PDB entry 8RT9 | electron microscopy, 2.97 A resolution | chains B and F of the 10 polymer chains in the assembly

[Chain B]
Name: TrwJ protein
From: Escherichia coli
UniProtKB: O50331 (O50331_ECOLX); the construct has insertions or renumbered stretches relative to UniProt, so the offset changes along the chain: 1-147 = UniProt 1-147; 151-229 = UniProt 148-226
Amino-acid sequence (229 residues; each row starts with the number of its first residue):
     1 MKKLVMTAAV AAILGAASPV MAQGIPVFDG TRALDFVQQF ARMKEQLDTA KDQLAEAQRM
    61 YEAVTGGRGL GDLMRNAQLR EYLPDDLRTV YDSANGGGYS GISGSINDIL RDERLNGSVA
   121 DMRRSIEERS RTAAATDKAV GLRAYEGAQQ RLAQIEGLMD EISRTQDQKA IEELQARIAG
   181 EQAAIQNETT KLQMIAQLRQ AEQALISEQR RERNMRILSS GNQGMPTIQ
Unresolved in the structure: 1-22
Differences from the reference sequence: conflict Ala-134 (Arg in O50331), Ala-135 (Thr in O50331), Leu-142 (Cys in O50331), Arg-143 (Gly in O50331), Ala-144 (Pro in O50331), Tyr-145 (Thr in O50331), Glu-146 (Lys in O50331), Arg-151 (His148 in O50331), Leu-152 (Ser149 in O50331), Ala-153 (Asn150 in O50331), Gln-154 (Ala151 in O50331), Ile-155 (Ser152 in O50331), Glu-156 (Arg153 in O50331), Gly-157 (Arg154 in O50331), Met-159 (Lys156 in O50331), Arg-216 (Pro213 in O50331); insertion (148-150)

[Chain F]
Name: TrwI protein
From: Escherichia coli
UniProtKB: O50333 (O50333_ECOLX); numbering as in UniProt (aligned over 1-342)
Amino-acid sequence (342 residues; numbered 1 to 342; the number before each row is that of its first residue):
     1 MAFELFTPLF NKIDQTTATY VTDISSRAIA AITPVVSVGL TLGFITYGWL IIRGAVEMPV
    61 AEFLNRCLRI GIIVSIALAG GLYQGEIANA ITTVPDELAS ALLGNPTQGA SAAALVDQSA
   121 QQGFDRASEA FEEAGFFSSD GLLYGLFGII ILLATGLLAA IGGAFLLLAK IALALLAGLG
   181 PLFILALIWQ PTHRFFDQWA QQVLNYGLLI VLFAAVFGLL MQIFGSYMAD LRFDGAQNVA
   241 YAIGGSVILS IVSIVLLMQL PSIASGLAGG IGLGYMWELR SMRSGAGAAM RGGRAMARGA
   301 RAAPGAARGA AVGAANMAKT VATGGAGVAR AAAGYFRGRK AG
Unresolved in the structure: 1, 274-342
Differences from the reference sequence: conflict Gln-108 (Glu in O50333), Leu-152 (Pro in O50333), Leu-153 (Ala in O50333), Ala-154 (Gly in O50333), Thr-155 (Tyr in O50333), Leu-157 (Pro in O50333), Leu-158 (Ala in O50333), Ala-159 (Gly in O50333)

[How chain B and chain F interact]
Residue-residue contacts - 15 pairs, chain B then chain F:
  Arg-211(B) / Phe-136(F)  hydrogen bond (side chain-backbone)
  Met-215(B) / Gly-135(F)
  Met-215(B) / Phe-136(F)  hydrophobic
  Leu-218(B) / Phe-131(F)
  Leu-218(B) / Glu-132(F)
  Ser-220(B) / Ser-128(F)
  Ser-220(B) / Glu-132(F)  hydrogen bond
  Gln-223(B) / Ala-2(F)  hydrogen bond (backbone-backbone)
  Met-225(B) / Ala-2(F)
  Met-225(B) / Phe-3(F)  hydrophobic
  Met-225(B) / Glu-4(F)  hydrogen bond (side chain-backbone)
  Ile-228(B) / Leu-5(F)  hydrophobic
  Ile-228(B) / Pro-8(F)
  Ile-228(B) / Leu-9(F)  hydrophobic
  Gln-229(B) / Lys-12(F)
Interface residues without a listed pair, chain B (10 interface residues in all): Asn-214, Ser-219
Interface residues without a listed pair, chain F (14 interface residues in all): Glu-129, Ser-138

[Summary]
The interface between chain B and chain F involves 10 residues on one side and 14 on the other, with 4
hydrogen bonds. Polar pairs include Arg-211(B)/Phe-136(F), Ser-220(B)/Glu-132(F) and Met-225(B)/Glu-4(F).
Chain B is TrwJ protein and chain F is TrwI protein, both from Escherichia coli; the structure, Stalk complex
full-length structure (TrwJ/VirB5-TrwI/VirB6) from the fully-assembled R388 type IV secretion system, was
determined by electron microscopy together with 8RT4, 8RT5, 8RT6, 8RT7, 8RT8, 8RTA, 8RTB and 8RTD from the
same study.
